PDB entry 5N60 | electron microscopy, 7.70 A resolution (low resolution: residue-level contacts below are approximate; hydrogen-bond / salt-bridge calls are withheld) | chains A and F of the 18 polymer chains in the assembly

== Chain A ==
Name: DNA-directed RNA polymerase I subunit RPA190
Organism: Saccharomyces cerevisiae (strain ATCC 204508 / S288c)
Notes: EC 2.7.7.6
Reference sequence: P10964 (RPA1_YEAST); residue numbers follow UniProt; this construct covers 1-1664
Chain sequence (1664 residues; numbered 1 to 1664; the number before each row is that of its first residue):
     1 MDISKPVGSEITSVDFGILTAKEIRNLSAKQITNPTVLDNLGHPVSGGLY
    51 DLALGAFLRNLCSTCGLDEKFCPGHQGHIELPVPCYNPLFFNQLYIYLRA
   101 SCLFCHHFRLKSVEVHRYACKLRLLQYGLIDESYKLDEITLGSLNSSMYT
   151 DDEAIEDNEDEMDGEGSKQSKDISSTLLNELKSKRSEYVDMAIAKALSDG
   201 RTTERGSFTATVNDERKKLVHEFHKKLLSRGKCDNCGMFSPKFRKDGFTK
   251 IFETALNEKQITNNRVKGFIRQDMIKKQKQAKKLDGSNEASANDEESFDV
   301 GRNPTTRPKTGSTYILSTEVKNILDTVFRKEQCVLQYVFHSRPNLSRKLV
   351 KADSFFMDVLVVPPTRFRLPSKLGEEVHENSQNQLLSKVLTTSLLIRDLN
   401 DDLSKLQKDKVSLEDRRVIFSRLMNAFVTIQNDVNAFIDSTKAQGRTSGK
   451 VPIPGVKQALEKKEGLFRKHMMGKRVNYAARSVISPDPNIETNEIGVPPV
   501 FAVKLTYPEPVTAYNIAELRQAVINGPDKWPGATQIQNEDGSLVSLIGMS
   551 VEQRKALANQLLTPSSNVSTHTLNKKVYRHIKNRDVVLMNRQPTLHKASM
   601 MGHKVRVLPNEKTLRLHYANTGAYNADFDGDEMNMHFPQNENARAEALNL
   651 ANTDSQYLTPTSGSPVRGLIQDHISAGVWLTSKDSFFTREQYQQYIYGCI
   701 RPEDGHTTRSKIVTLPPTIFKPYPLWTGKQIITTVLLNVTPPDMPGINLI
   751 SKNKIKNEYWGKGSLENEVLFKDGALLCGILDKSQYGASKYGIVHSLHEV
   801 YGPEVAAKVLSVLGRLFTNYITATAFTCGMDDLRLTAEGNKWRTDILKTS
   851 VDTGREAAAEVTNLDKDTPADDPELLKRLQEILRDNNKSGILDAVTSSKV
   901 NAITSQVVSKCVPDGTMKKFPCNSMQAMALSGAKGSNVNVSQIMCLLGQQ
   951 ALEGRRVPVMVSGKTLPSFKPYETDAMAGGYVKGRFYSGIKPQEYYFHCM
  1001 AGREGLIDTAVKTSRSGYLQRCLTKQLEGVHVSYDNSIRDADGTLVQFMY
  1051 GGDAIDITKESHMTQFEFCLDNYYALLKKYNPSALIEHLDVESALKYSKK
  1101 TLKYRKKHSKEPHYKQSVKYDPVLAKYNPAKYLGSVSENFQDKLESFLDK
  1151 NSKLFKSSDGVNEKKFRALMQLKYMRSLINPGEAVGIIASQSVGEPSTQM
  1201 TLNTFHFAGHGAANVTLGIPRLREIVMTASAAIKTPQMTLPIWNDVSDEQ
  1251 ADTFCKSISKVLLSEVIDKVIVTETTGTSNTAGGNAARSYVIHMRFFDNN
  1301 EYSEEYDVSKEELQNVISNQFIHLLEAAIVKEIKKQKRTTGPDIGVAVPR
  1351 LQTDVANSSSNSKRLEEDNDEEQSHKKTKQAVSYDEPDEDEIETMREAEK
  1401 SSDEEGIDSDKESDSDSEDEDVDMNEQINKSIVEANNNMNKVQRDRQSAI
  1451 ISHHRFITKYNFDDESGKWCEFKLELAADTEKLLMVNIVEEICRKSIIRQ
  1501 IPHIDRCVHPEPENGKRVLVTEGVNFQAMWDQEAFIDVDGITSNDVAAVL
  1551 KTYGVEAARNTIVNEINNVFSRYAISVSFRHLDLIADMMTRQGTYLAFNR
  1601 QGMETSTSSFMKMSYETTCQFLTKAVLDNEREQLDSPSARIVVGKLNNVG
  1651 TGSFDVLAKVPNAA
Unresolved in the structure: 142-173, 274-311, 1007-1015, 1206-1212, 1277-1285, 1340-1439, 1663-1664
Bound ions: Zn2+ site 1: C62, C72, H75; Zn2+ site 2: C102, C105, C233, C236
Curated features (UniProtKB/Swiss-Prot):
  - region: P992 to E1004 (Bridging helix)
  - binding site (Zn(2+)): C62, C65, C72, H75, C102, C105, C233, C236
  - binding site (Mg(2+)): D627, D629, D631
  - modified residue (Phosphoserine): S889, S1636

== Chain F ==
Name: DNA-directed RNA polymerases I, II, and III subunit RPABC2
Organism: Saccharomyces cerevisiae (strain ATCC 204508 / S288c)
Reference sequence: P20435 (RPAB2_YEAST); residues 1-155 here = UniProt positions 1-155
Chain sequence (155 residues; row label = number of the first residue in the row):
     1 MSDYEEAFNDGNENFEDFDVEHFSDEETYEEKPQFKDGETTDANGKTIVT
    51 GGNGPEDFQQHEQIRRKTLKEKAIPKDQRATTPYMTKYERARILGTRALQ
   101 ISMNAPVFVDLEGETDPLRIAMKELAEKKIPLVIRRYLPDGSFEDWSVEE
   151 LIVDL
Unresolved in the structure: 1-54, 155
Curated features (UniProtKB/Swiss-Prot):
  - region: L111 to L132 (Leucine-zipper)
  - modified residue: S24 (Phosphoserine)

== Chain A / chain F interface ==
Residue-residue contacts (58):
  T512(A) with S102(F)
  Y514(A) with S102(F); E114(F); T115(F); P117(F)
  E518(A) with T115(F)
  T572(A) with M103(F)
  N574(A) with S102(F); M103(F)
  R584(A) with D116(F)
  E641(A) with L99(F)
  N642(A) with G95(F); T96(F); L99(F)
  R644(A) with D116(F)
  A645(A) with G95(F)
  N649(A) with R90(F)
  S1033(A) with P139(F)
  Y1034(A) with E89(F); Y137(F)
  D1035(A) with P139(F)
  R1039(A) with P139(F)
  L1085(A) with Y84(F)
  H1088(A) with I152(F)
  N1128(A) with A80(F)
  R1176(A) with Y84(F)
  N1180(A) with K87(F); Y88(F)
  P1181(A) with Y88(F)
  E1183(A) with Y88(F)
  T1651(A) with Y88(F); R92(F)
  G1652(A) with R92(F)
  S1653(A) with Y137(F)
  F1654(A) with Y88(F); E89(F); R92(F); I134(F); R135(F); R136(F); Y137(F)
  D1655(A) with V133(F); I134(F); R135(F); Y137(F)
  V1656(A) with I93(F); L132(F); V133(F)
  L1657(A) with P131(F); L132(F); V133(F); R135(F); D145(F)
  A1658(A) with P131(F); L132(F)
  K1659(A) with P131(F); S147(F); E149(F)
Interface residues without a listed pair, chain A (37 interface residues in all): L573, L648, L650, A1084, A1130, M1175
Interface residues without a listed pair, chain F (38 interface residues in all): T81, T82, P83, T86, A91, I101, L118, L138, D154

== In short ==
37 residues of chain A and 38 residues of chain F are in contact. The Zn2+ site 1 is built by C62(A), C72(A)
and H75(A). UniProt lists 8 Zn2+-binding residues and 3 Mg2+-binding residues on chain A.
Chain A is DNA-directed RNA polymerase I subunit RPA190 and chain F is DNA-directed RNA polymerases I, II, and
III subunit RPABC2, both from Saccharomyces cerevisiae (strain ATCC 204508 / S288c); the structure, Cryo-EM
structure of RNA polymerase I in complex with Rrn3 and Core Factor (Orientation I), was determined by electron
microscopy (same publication as 5O7X, 5N5Y, 5N5Z and 5N61).
